PDB entry 5MQ0 | electron microscopy, 4.17 A resolution (low resolution: residue-level contacts below are approximate; hydrogen-bond / salt-bridge calls are withheld) | chains 5 and A of the 46 polymer chains in the assembly

[Chain 5]
Molecule: Saccharomyces cerevisiae strain WI_C_MBSP_4 chromosome VII sequence
Organism: Saccharomyces cerevisiae
Sequence (179 nucleotides; each row starts with the number of its first residue):
     1 AAGCAGCUUU ACAGAUCAAU GGCGGAGGGA GGUCAACAUC AAGAACUGUG GGCCUUUUAU
    61 UGCCUAUAGA ACUUAUAACG AACAUGGUUC UUGCCUUUUA CCAGAACCAU CCGGGUGUUG
   121 UCUCCAUAGA AACAGGUAAA GCUGUCCGUU ACUGUGGGCU UGCCAUAUUU UUUGGAACU
Unresolved in the structure: 1-3, 54-61, 146-166, 174-179

[Chain A]
Molecule: Pre-mRNA-splicing factor 8
Organism: Saccharomyces cerevisiae
UniProtKB: P33334 (PRP8_YEAST); residues 1-2413 here = UniProt positions 1-2413
Chain sequence (2413 residues; numbered 1 to 2413; the number before each row is that of its first residue):
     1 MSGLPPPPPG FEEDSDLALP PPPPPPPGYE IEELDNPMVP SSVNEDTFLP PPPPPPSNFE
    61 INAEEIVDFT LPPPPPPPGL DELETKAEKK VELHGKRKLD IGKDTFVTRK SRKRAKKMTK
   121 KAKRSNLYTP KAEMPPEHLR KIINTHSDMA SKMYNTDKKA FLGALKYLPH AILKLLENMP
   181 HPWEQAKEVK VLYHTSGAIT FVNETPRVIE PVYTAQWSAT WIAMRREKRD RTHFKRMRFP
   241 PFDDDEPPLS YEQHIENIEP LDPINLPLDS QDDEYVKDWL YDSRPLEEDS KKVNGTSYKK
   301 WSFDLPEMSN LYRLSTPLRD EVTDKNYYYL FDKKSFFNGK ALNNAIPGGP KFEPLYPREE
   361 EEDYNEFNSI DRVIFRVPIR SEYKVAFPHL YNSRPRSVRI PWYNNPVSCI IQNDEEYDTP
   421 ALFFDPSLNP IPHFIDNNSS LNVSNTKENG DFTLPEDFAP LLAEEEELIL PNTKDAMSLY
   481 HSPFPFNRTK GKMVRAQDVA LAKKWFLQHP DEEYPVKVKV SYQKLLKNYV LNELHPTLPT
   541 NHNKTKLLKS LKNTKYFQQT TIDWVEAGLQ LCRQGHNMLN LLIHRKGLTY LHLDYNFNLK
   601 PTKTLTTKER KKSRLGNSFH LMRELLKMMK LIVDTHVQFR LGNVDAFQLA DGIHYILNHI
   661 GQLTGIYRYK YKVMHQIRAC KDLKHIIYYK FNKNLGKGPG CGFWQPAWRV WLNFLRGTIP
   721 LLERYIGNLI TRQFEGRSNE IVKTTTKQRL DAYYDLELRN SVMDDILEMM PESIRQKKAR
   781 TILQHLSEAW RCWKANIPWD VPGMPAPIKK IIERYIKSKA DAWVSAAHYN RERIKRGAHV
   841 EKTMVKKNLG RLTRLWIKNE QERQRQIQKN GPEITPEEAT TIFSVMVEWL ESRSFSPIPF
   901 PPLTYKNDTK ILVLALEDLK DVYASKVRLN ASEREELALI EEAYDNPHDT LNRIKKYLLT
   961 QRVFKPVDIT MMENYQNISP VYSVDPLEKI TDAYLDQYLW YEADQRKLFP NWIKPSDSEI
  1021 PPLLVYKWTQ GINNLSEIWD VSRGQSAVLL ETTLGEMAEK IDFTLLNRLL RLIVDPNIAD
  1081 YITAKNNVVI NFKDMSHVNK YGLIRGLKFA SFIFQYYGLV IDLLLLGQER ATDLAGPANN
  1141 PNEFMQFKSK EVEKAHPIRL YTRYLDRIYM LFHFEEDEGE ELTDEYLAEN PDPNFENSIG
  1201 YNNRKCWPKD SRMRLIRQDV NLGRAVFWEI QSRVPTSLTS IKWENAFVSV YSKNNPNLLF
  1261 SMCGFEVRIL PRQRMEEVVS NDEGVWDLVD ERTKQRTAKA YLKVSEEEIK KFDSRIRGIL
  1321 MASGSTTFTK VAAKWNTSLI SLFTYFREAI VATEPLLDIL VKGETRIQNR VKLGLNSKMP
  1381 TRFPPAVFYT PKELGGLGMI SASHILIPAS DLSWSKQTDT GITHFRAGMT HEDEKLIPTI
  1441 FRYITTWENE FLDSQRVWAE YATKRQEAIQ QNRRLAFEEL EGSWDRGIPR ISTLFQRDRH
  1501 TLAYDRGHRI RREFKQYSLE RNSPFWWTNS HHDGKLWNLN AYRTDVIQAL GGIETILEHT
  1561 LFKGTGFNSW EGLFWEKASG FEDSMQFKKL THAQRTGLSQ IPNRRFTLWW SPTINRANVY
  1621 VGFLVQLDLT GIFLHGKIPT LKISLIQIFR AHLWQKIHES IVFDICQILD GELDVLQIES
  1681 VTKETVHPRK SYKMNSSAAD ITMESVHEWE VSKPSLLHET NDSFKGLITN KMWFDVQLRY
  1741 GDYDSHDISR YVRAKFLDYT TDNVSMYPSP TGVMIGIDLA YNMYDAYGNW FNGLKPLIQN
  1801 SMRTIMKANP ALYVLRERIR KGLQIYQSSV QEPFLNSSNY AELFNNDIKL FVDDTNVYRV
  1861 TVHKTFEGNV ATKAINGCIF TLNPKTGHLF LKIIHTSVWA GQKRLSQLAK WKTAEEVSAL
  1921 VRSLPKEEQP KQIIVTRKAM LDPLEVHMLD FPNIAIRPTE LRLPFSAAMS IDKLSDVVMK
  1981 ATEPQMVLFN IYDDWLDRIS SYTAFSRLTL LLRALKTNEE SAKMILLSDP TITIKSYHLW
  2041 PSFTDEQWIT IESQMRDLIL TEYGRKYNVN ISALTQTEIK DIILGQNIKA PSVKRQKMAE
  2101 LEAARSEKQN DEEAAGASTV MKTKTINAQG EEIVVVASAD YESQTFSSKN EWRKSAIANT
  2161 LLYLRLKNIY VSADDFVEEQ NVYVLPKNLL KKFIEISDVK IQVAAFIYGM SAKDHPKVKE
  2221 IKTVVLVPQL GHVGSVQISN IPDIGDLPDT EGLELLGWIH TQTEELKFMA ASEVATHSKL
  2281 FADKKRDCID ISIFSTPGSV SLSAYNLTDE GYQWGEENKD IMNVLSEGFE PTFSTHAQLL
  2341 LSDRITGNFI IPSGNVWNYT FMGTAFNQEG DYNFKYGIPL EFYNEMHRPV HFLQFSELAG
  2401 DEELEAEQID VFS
Unresolved in the structure: 1-126, 358-366, 429-455, 1576-1599, 2101-2413
Residues lining bound ligands: inositol hexakisphosphate (IHP): Arg236, Lys517, Tyr655, His659, Lys681, Lys684, His685, Tyr688, Tyr689, Asn692, Lys697, Gly698, Asn1618
UniProt features mapped onto this chain:
  - region: Met1585 to Leu1598 (Important for branch point selection)
  - mutagenesis: His1658 (H1658S: No effect on viability), Glu1684 (E1684Q: No effect on viability), His1687 (H1687S: No effect on viability), Asp1700 (D1700N: No effect on viability), Asp1735 (D1735N: No effect on viability), Asp1853 (D1853A: Alters protein folding. Severely impaired growth. Strongly reduced growth at 35 degrees Celsius; when associated with A-1854; D1853N: Reduced growth at 30 degrees Celsius ...), Asp1854 (D1854A: Reduced growth at 30 degrees Celsius. Strongly reduced growth at 16 degrees Celsius. Strongly reduced growth at 35 degrees Celsius; when associated with A-1853 ...), Thr1855 (T1855A: Reduced growth at 30 degrees Celsius. Strongly reduced growth at 16 degrees Celsius), Thr1936 (T1936A: Reduced growth at 30 degrees Celsius. Strongly reduced growth at 16 degrees Celsius), Arg1937 (R1937K: Severely impaired growth. Reduced growth at 30 degrees Celsius. Strongly reduced growth at 16 degrees Celsius)
From the paper describing this entry:
  - mutagenesis - R1753A: decreased catalytic activity on exon ligation (citing earlier work)

[Chain 5 / chain A interface]
Pairs across the interface (132; chain 5 residue first):
  G31(5) - Asn294(A)
  G31(5) - Gly295(A)
  G32(5) - Gly295(A)
  G32(5) - Thr296(A)
  G32(5) - Ser297(A)
  U33(5) - Lys190(A)
  U33(5) - Thr205(A)
  U33(5) - Arg207(A)
  U33(5) - Arg284(A)
  U33(5) - Thr296(A)
  U33(5) - Ser297(A)
  C34(5) - Tyr128(A)
  C34(5) - Lys190(A)
  C34(5) - Asn203(A)
  C34(5) - Lys552(A)
  C34(5) - Gln559(A)
  A35(5) - Tyr128(A)
  A35(5) - Lys552(A)
  A36(5) - Lys549(A)
  U39(5) - Lys544(A)
  C40(5) - Asn541(A)
  A41(5) - Leu538(A)
  A41(5) - Asn541(A)
  U76(5) - Lys325(A)
  U76(5) - Lys333(A)
  U76(5) - Lys334(A)
  U76(5) - Trp402(A)
  A77(5) - Lys334(A)
  A78(5) - Lys333(A)
  C79(5) - Pro539(A)
  G80(5) - Lys492(A)
  G80(5) - Arg495(A)
  G80(5) - Asp498(A)
  G80(5) - Pro539(A)
  A81(5) - Phe484(A)
  A81(5) - Arg488(A)
  A81(5) - Val494(A)
  A81(5) - Lys504(A)
  A82(5) - Asp498(A)
  A82(5) - Ala500(A)
  A82(5) - Lys503(A)
  C83(5) - Ala500(A)
  C83(5) - Lys503(A)
  C83(5) - Asn532(A)
  C83(5) - Arg709(A)
  C83(5) - Asn713(A)
  C83(5) - Arg716(A)
  A84(5) - Asn528(A)
  A84(5) - Asn532(A)
  A84(5) - Thr537(A)
  A84(5) - Gln676(A)
  A84(5) - Asn713(A)
  A84(5) - Phe714(A)
  A84(5) - Arg716(A)
  A84(5) - Gly717(A)
  U85(5) - Lys670(A)
  U85(5) - Lys672(A)
  U85(5) - His675(A)
  U85(5) - Gln676(A)
  U85(5) - Gly717(A)
  U85(5) - Leu721(A)
  G86(5) - Lys670(A)
  G86(5) - Lys672(A)
  G86(5) - Arg724(A)
  U92(5) - Arg836(A)
  C94(5) - Arg1366(A)
  C94(5) - Asn1369(A)
  C94(5) - Lys1378(A)
  C95(5) - Gly837(A)
  C95(5) - Ala838(A)
  C95(5) - His839(A)
  C95(5) - Arg1366(A)
  C95(5) - Asn1369(A)
  C95(5) - Arg1370(A)
  U96(5) - His839(A)
  U96(5) - Val840(A)
  U96(5) - Arg1370(A)
  U96(5) - Leu1373(A)
  U97(5) - Lys747(A)
  U97(5) - Glu841(A)
  U97(5) - Lys842(A)
  U98(5) - Lys747(A)
  U98(5) - His839(A)
  A100(5) - Tyr669(A)
  A100(5) - Lys670(A)
  A100(5) - Tyr671(A)
  A100(5) - Tyr725(A)
  C101(5) - Lys670(A)
  C101(5) - Tyr671(A)
  C101(5) - Lys672(A)
  C102(5) - Lys672(A)
  C102(5) - His675(A)
  A103(5) - Glu353(A)
  A103(5) - His675(A)
  G104(5) - Lys340(A)
  G104(5) - Phe352(A)
  G104(5) - Glu353(A)
  G104(5) - Pro354(A)
  G104(5) - Lys527(A)
  G104(5) - Leu531(A)
  A105(5) - Lys340(A)
  A105(5) - Leu355(A)
  A105(5) - Leu534(A)
  A105(5) - His535(A)
  A106(5) - His535(A)
  U110(5) - Thr537(A)
  U110(5) - Thr540(A)
  U110(5) - His542(A)
  U110(5) - Pro720(A)
  C111(5) - Asn543(A)
  C111(5) - Arg716(A)
  C111(5) - Ile719(A)
  C111(5) - Pro720(A)
  C112(5) - His170(A)
  C112(5) - Leu173(A)
  C112(5) - Glu177(A)
  C112(5) - Arg495(A)
  C112(5) - Gln497(A)
  C112(5) - Pro539(A)
  C112(5) - Arg716(A)
  G113(5) - His170(A)
  G113(5) - Lys174(A)
  G113(5) - Glu177(A)
  G113(5) - Arg495(A)
  G113(5) - Asp498(A)
  G113(5) - Pro539(A)
  G114(5) - Arg207(A)
  G115(5) - Lys299(A)
  U116(5) - Lys300(A)
  U121(5) - Tyr128(A)
  U121(5) - Thr129(A)
  C122(5) - Pro130(A)
Also at the interface, not in a pair above, chain 5 (47 interface residues in all): A38, U73, U99, A109, G120
Also at the interface, not in a pair above, chain A (98 interface residues in all): Glu204, Tyr298, Asp332, Lys351, Lys524, Lys546, Leu547, Asn617, Arg668, Arg678, Thr718, Thr843, Arg1317, Leu1320, Lys1362

[Summary]
47 residues of chain 5 face 98 of chain A across their interface. Bound to chain A: inositol hexakisphosphate.
Curated annotation (UniProt) lists 10 mutagenesis sites on chain A. From the paper: R1753A of chain A reduces
catalytic activity on exon ligation.
Here chain 5 is Saccharomyces cerevisiae strain WI_C_MBSP_4 chromosome VII sequence and chain A is
Pre-mRNA-splicing factor 8, both from Saccharomyces cerevisiae. Entry 5MQ0 (Structure of a spliceosome
remodeled for exon ligation) was determined by electron microscopy (same publication as 5MPS).
